PDB entry 2DKO | X-ray diffraction, 1.06 A resolution | chains A and B of the 3 polymer chains in the assembly

Chain A:
Molecule: Caspase-3
Organism: Homo sapiens
Notes: EC 3.4.22.-; fragment: Caspase-3 p17 subunit, residues 29-174
Reference sequence: P42574 (CASP3_HUMAN); numbering as in UniProt (aligned over 29-174)
Amino-acid sequence (146 residues; numbered 29 to 174; the number before each row is that of its first residue):
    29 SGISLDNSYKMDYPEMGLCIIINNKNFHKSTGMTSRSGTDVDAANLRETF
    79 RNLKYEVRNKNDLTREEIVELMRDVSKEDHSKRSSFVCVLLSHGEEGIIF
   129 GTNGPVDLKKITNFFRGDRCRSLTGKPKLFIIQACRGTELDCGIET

Chain B:
Molecule: Caspase-3
Organism: Homo sapiens
Notes: EC 3.4.22.-; fragment: Caspase-3 p12 subunit, residues 175-277
Reference sequence: P42574 (CASP3_HUMAN); residue numbers follow UniProt; this construct covers 175-277
Amino-acid sequence (103 residues; each row starts with the number of its first residue):
   175 ASGVDDDMACHKIPVEADFLYAYSTAPGYYSWRNSKDGSWFIQSLCAMLK
   225 QYADKLEFMHILTRVNRKVATEFESFSFDATFHAKKQIPCIVSMLTKELY
   275 FYH
Differences from the reference sequence: engineered mutation Ala175 (Asp in P42574)

Interface between chain A and chain B:
Pairs across the interface - 108 pairs, chain A then chain B:
  Asp34(A) - Lys271(B)
  Asn35(A) - Lys271(B)
  Asn35(A) - Glu272(B)  hydrogen bond (backbone-backbone)
  Ser36(A) - Lys271(B)
  Ser36(A) - Glu272(B)
  Tyr37(A) - Asp192(B)  hydrogen bond
  Tyr37(A) - Leu269(B)
  Tyr37(A) - Thr270(B)  hydrogen bond (side chain-backbone)
  Tyr37(A) - Lys271(B)
  Tyr37(A) - Glu272(B)  hydrogen bond (backbone-backbone)
  Tyr37(A) - Leu273(B)  hydrophobic
  Met39(A) - Leu273(B)  hydrophobic
  Met39(A) - Tyr274(B)
  Met39(A) - His277(B)
  Asp40(A) - His277(B)
  Met44(A) - Phe275(B)
  Arg64(A) - Arg207(B)
  Ser65(A) - Arg207(B)  hydrogen bond (backbone-side chain)
  Ser65(A) - Asn208(B)
  Ser65(A) - Ser209(B)
  Gly66(A) - Asn208(B)
  Gly66(A) - Ser209(B)  hydrogen bond (backbone-backbone)
  Gly66(A) - Gly212(B)
  Val69(A) - Lys210(B)
  Val69(A) - Asp211(B)
  Val69(A) - Gln217(B)
  Asp70(A) - Gly212(B)
  Asp70(A) - Ser213(B)  hydrogen bond
  Asp70(A) - Ile216(B)
  Asp70(A) - Gln217(B)  hydrogen bond
  Asn73(A) - Gln217(B)  hydrogen bond
  Asn73(A) - Cys220(B)
  Leu74(A) - Ile216(B)  hydrophobic
  Leu74(A) - Cys220(B)
  Thr77(A) - Cys220(B)  hydrogen bond
  Thr77(A) - Leu223(B)
  Phe78(A) - Leu223(B)  hydrophobic
  Leu81(A) - Ala227(B)  hydrophobic
  Tyr83(A) - Phe275(B)
  Leu119(A) - Ile216(B)  hydrophobic
  Glu124(A) - Pro201(B)
  Glu124(A) - Gly202(B)  hydrogen bond (side chain-backbone)
  Lys137(A) - Glu190(B)  salt bridge
  Thr140(A) - Phe193(B)
  Thr140(A) - Tyr195(B)
  Phe143(A) - Phe193(B)
  Arg144(A) - Val189(B)
  Arg144(A) - Phe193(B)
  Gly145(A) - Val189(B)  hydrogen bond (backbone-backbone)
  Asp146(A) - Val189(B)
  Thr152(A) - Ile187(B)
  Gly153(A) - Asp192(B)
  Lys154(A) - Asp192(B)
  Pro155(A) - Asp192(B)
  Pro155(A) - Leu273(B)  hydrophobic
  Lys156(A) - Ala191(B)
  Lys156(A) - Asp192(B)  hydrogen bond (backbone-backbone)
  Lys156(A) - Phe193(B)
  Lys156(A) - Leu194(B)  hydrogen bond (backbone-backbone)
  Leu157(A) - Leu194(B)
  Leu157(A) - Phe232(B)  hydrophobic
  Leu157(A) - Leu273(B)  hydrophobic
  Phe158(A) - Phe193(B)  hydrophobic
  Phe158(A) - Leu194(B)  hydrogen bond (backbone-backbone)
  Phe158(A) - Tyr195(B)
  Phe158(A) - Ala196(B)  hydrogen bond (backbone-backbone)
  Ile159(A) - Ala196(B)
  Ile159(A) - Phe215(B)  hydrophobic
  Ile159(A) - Ile216(B)  hydrophobic
  Ile159(A) - Leu219(B)  hydrophobic
  Ile160(A) - Ala196(B)  hydrogen bond (backbone-backbone)
  Ile160(A) - Tyr197(B)  hydrophobic
  Ile160(A) - Ser198(B)  hydrogen bond (backbone-backbone)
  Gln161(A) - Ser198(B)  hydrogen bond
  Gln161(A) - Ser205(B)  hydrogen bond
  Gln161(A) - Ser213(B)  hydrogen bond
  Gln161(A) - Phe215(B)
  Gln161(A) - Ile216(B)
  Ala162(A) - Ser198(B)
  Ala162(A) - Ser205(B)
  Cys163(A) - Tyr203(B)
  Cys163(A) - Tyr204(B)  hydrophobic
  Cys163(A) - Ser205(B)  hydrogen bond (side chain-backbone)
  Arg164(A) - Tyr197(B)
  Arg164(A) - Thr199(B)  hydrogen bond (side chain-backbone)
  Arg164(A) - Ala200(B)
  Arg164(A) - Pro201(B)
  Arg164(A) - Gly202(B)  hydrogen bond (backbone-backbone)
  Arg164(A) - Tyr203(B)  hydrogen bond (backbone-backbone)
  Arg164(A) - Cys264(B)
  Gly165(A) - Gly202(B)
  Gly165(A) - Tyr203(B)
  Gly165(A) - Tyr204(B)  hydrogen bond (backbone-backbone)
  Thr166(A) - Gly202(B)  hydrogen bond (backbone-backbone)
  Thr166(A) - Tyr204(B)  hydrogen bond
  Glu167(A) - Gly202(B)  hydrogen bond (backbone-backbone)
  Glu167(A) - Tyr203(B)
  Glu167(A) - Tyr204(B)  hydrogen bond (backbone-backbone)
  Leu168(A) - Tyr203(B)
  Leu168(A) - Tyr204(B)  hydrophobic
  Leu168(A) - Trp206(B)  hydrophobic
  Leu168(A) - Thr255(B)
  Leu168(A) - Lys259(B)
  Asp169(A) - Tyr203(B)
  Asp169(A) - Lys259(B)
  Asp169(A) - Lys260(B)  hydrogen bond (backbone-backbone)
  Cys170(A) - Ala258(B)
  Gly171(A) - Lys260(B)
Other interface residues (no listed pair), chain A (50 interface residues in all): Ser63, Thr67, Leu136, Asn141
Other interface residues (no listed pair), chain B (48 interface residues in all): Phe256

In short:
The interface between chain A and chain B involves 50 residues on one side and 48 on the other, with 31
hydrogen bonds and 1 salt bridge. Polar contacts include Lys137(A)-Glu190(B), Tyr37(A)-Asp192(B) and
Tyr37(A)-Thr270(B).
Chain A is Caspase-3 and chain B is Caspase-3, both from Homo sapiens; the structure, Extended substrate
recognition in caspase-3 revealed by high resolution X-ray structure analysis, was determined by X-ray
diffraction together with 2CJX and 2CJY from the same study.
